PDB entry 7D96 | X-ray diffraction, 2.29 A resolution | chain A

Chain A:
Molecule: GMP synthase [glutamine-hydrolyzing] subunit A
Organism: Methanocaldococcus jannaschii DSM 2661
Notes: EC 6.3.5.2
Reference sequence: Q58970 (GUAAA_METJA); residues 1-188 here = UniProt positions 1-188
Amino-acid sequence (188 residues; each row starts with the number of its first residue):
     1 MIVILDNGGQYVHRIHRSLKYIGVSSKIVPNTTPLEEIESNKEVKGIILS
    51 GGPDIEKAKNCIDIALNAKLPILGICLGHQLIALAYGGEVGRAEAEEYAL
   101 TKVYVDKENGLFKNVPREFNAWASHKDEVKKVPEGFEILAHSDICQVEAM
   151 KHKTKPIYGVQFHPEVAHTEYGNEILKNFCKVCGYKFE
Not modelled in the structure: 108-110
Differences from the reference sequence: engineered mutation Gly110 (Asp in Q58970)
Swiss-Prot annotation at these positions:
  - active site: Cys76 (Nucleophile), His163, Glu165
What the authors report for this chain:
  - conformationally variable residues (order/disorder transition): Glu108 to Gly110
  - mutagenesis - D110G: decreased stability
  - catalytic residues: Cys76, His163, Glu165 (citing earlier work)

Overview:
From UniProt: 3 active-site residues. The paper reports catalytic residues Cys76, His163 and Glu165; D110G
reduces stability.
Chain A is GMP synthase [glutamine-hydrolyzing] subunit A (Methanocaldococcus jannaschii DSM 2661); the
structure, Crystal structure of D110G mutant of GATase subunit of Methanocaldococcus jannaschii GMP
synthetase, was determined by X-ray diffraction, deposited together with 7D40, 7D95 and 7D97.
